Entry 7VOT (electron microscopy, 2.90 A resolution); this record covers chains D and E of the 66 polymer chains in the assembly.

[Chain D]
Protein: Light-harvesting protein B-875 alpha chain
From: Rhodobacter sphaeroides 2.4.1
Reference sequence: Q3J1A4 (LHA1_RHOS4); residue numbers follow UniProt; this construct covers 1-58
Amino-acid sequence (58 residues; numbered 1 to 58; the number before each row is that of its first residue):
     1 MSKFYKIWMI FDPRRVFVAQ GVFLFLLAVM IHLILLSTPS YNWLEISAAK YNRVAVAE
Unresolved in the structure: 56-58
Curated features (UniProtKB/Swiss-Prot):
  - binding site (a bacteriochlorophyll): His-32
Small-molecule neighbours:
  - bacteriochlorophyll a (BCL), molecule 1: Phe-4, Ile-7, Trp-8, Phe-11, Val-16, Gln-20, Phe-23, Ile-31
  - bacteriochlorophyll a (BCL), molecule 2: Gly-21, Leu-24, Phe-25, Ala-28, His-32, Leu-35, Tyr-41, Trp-43
  - bacteriochlorophyll a (BCL), molecule 3: Leu-24, Leu-27, Ala-28, Ile-31, His-32, Leu-35, Tyr-41
  - 1,2-diacyl-sn-glycero-3-phosphocholine (PC1), molecule 1: Ile-10, Phe-11, Asp-12, Arg-15, Val-16, Ala-19, Phe-23
  - 1,2-diacyl-sn-glycero-3-phosphocholine (PC1), molecule 2: Arg-14, Arg-15, Val-18, Gly-21, Val-22, Phe-25
  - 1,2-diacyl-sn-glycero-3-phosphocholine (PC1), molecule 3: Leu-33, Leu-36, Ser-37, Asn-42
  - spheroidene (SPO), molecule 1: Lys-3, Phe-4, Lys-6, Ile-7, Met-9, Ile-10
  - spheroidene (SPO), molecule 2: Phe-17, Gln-20, Phe-23, Leu-24, Leu-27, Met-30, Ile-31, Ile-34
  - spheroidene (SPO), molecule 3: Phe-17, Gln-20, Gly-21
  - spheroidene (SPO), molecule 4: Phe-25, Ala-28, Val-29, His-32, Leu-33, Leu-36

[Chain E]
Protein: Light-harvesting protein B-875 beta chain
From: Rhodobacter sphaeroides 2.4.1
Reference sequence: Q3J1A3 (LHB1_RHOS4); residue numbers follow UniProt; this construct covers 1-49
Amino-acid sequence (49 residues; row label = number of the first residue in the row):
     1 MADKSDLGYT GLTDEQAQEL HSVYMSGLWL FSAVAIVAHL AVYIWRPWF
Unresolved in the structure: 1-6
Curated features (UniProtKB/Swiss-Prot):
  - binding site (a bacteriochlorophyll): His-21, His-39
Small-molecule neighbours:
  - bacteriochlorophyll a (BCL), molecule 1: His-21, Tyr-24, Met-25, Phe-49
  - bacteriochlorophyll a (BCL), molecule 2: Phe-31, Val-34, Ala-35, Ala-38, His-39, Val-42, Trp-45
  - bacteriochlorophyll a (BCL), molecule 3: Phe-31, Ser-32, Ala-35, Ile-36, His-39, Val-42, Tyr-43, Trp-48, Phe-49
  - spheroidene (SPO), molecule 1: Glu-19, Leu-20, Val-23, Tyr-24, Gly-27, Leu-28, Phe-31
  - spheroidene (SPO), molecule 2: Phe-31, Val-34, Ala-38, Leu-40, Ala-41, Val-42, Ile-44, Trp-45

[Interface between chain D and chain E]
Pairs across the interface (34; chain D residue first):
  Phe-4(D) / His-21(E)
  Tyr-5(D) / Asp-14(E)
  Tyr-5(D) / Ala-17(E)
  Tyr-5(D) / Gln-18(E)
  Tyr-5(D) / His-21(E)
  Trp-8(D) / Thr-10(E)  hydrogen bond (backbone-side chain)
  Trp-8(D) / Leu-12(E)
  Trp-8(D) / Ala-17(E)
  Trp-8(D) / Leu-20(E)  hydrophobic
  Trp-8(D) / His-21(E)  hydrogen bond
  Trp-8(D) / Tyr-24(E)  hydrophobic
  Met-9(D) / Leu-7(E)
  Met-9(D) / Tyr-9(E)
  Met-9(D) / Thr-10(E)  hydrogen bond (backbone-side chain)
  Met-9(D) / Leu-12(E)
  Met-9(D) / Thr-13(E)
  Met-9(D) / Asp-14(E)
  Met-9(D) / Ala-17(E)  hydrophobic
  Ile-10(D) / Leu-7(E)  hydrophobic
  Ile-10(D) / Tyr-9(E)  hydrophobic
  Ile-10(D) / Thr-10(E)
  Phe-11(D) / Thr-10(E)
  Asp-12(D) / Thr-10(E)
  Pro-13(D) / Leu-20(E)  hydrophobic
  Phe-17(D) / Leu-20(E)  hydrophobic
  Phe-17(D) / Tyr-24(E)  hydrophobic
  Gln-20(D) / Tyr-24(E)  hydrogen bond
  Ser-40(D) / Arg-46(E)
  Tyr-41(D) / Arg-46(E)
  Tyr-41(D) / Pro-47(E)  hydrogen bond (side chain-backbone)
  Tyr-41(D) / Trp-48(E)
  Trp-43(D) / Trp-45(E)  hydrophobic
  Ile-46(D) / Trp-45(E)  hydrophobic
  Ile-46(D) / Arg-46(E)
Other interface residues (no listed pair), chain D (16 interface residues in all): Lys-6, Leu-24
Other interface residues (no listed pair), chain E (17 interface residues in all): Gly-8, Phe-31

[Summary]
16 residues of chain D and 17 residues of chain E are in contact; the contacts include 5 hydrogen bonds. Among
the polar pairs are Trp-8(D)/Thr-10(E), Trp-8(D)/His-21(E) and Met-9(D)/Thr-10(E). 2 spheroidene molecules and
3 bacteriochlorophyll a molecules are bound between chain D and chain E.
Chain D is Light-harvesting protein B-875 alpha chain and chain E is Light-harvesting protein B-875 beta
chain, both from Rhodobacter sphaeroides 2.4.1; the structure, The structure of dimeric photosynthetic RC-LH1
supercomplex in Class-2, was determined by electron microscopy, deposited together with 7VA9, 7VB9, 7VNM, 7VOR
and 7VOY.
